PDB entry 4JF9 | X-ray diffraction, 2.33 A resolution | chains A and B

# Chain A (and B)
Protein: Red fluorescent protein blFP-R5
From: Branchiostoma lanceolatum
Notes: chain B of this document is another copy of the same molecule, construct and numbering; everything in this record applies to it too
UniProtKB: B1PND0 (B1PND0_BRALA); aligned to UniProt positions 1-226 over residues -7 to 220 (the alignment contains insertions or deletions, so no single offset holds)
Amino-acid sequence (226 residues; row label = number of the first residue in the row; note: 2 numbers in that range are skipped by the numbering (no residue carries them; nothing is unmodelled there); numbers below 1 keep their minus sign (Met-7 is residue -7)):
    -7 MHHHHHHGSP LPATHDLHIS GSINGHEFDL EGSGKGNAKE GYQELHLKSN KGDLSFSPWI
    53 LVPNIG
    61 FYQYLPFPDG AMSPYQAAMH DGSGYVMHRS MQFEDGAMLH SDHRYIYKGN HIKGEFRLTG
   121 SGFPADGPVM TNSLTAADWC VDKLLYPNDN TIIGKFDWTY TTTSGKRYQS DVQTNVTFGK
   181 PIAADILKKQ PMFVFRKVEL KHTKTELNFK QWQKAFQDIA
Not modelled in the structure: -7 to 0, 220 (chain B: -7 to 0)
Sequence notes: expression tag (-6 to 0); engineered mutation Ser1 (Met in B1PND0); chromophore (58, 58, 58)
Modified positions: Gly58 ({(4Z)-2-(aminomethyl)-4-[(4-hydroxyphenyl)methylidene]-5-oxo-4,5-dihydro-1H-imidazol-1-yl}acetic acid; CR2)
Covalently attached groups: covalent link Gly58-Phe61; covalent link Gly58-Tyr62
Reported in the primary citation:
  - contacts within the chain: Gln35-Phe61 (water-mediated contact), Gln35-Gln211 (hydrogen bond), Pro55-Gly58 (backbone contact), Tyr62-Arg89 (hydrogen bond), Tyr62-Asp142 (water-mediated contact)

# Interface between chain A and chain B
Residue-residue contacts - 42 pairs, chain A then chain B:
  Asp138(A) - Pro191(B)
  Trp139(A) - Pro191(B)
  Trp139(A) - Phe193(B)
  Trp139(A) - Gln217(B)
  Trp139(A) - Asp218(B)
  Val141(A) - Val141(B)  hydrophobic
  Val141(A) - Phe193(B)  hydrophobic
  Lys143(A) - Asp157(B)  salt bridge
  Lys143(A) - Thr159(B)  hydrogen bond
  Leu145(A) - Arg167(B)
  Lys155(A) - Asp157(B)  salt bridge
  Lys155(A) - Gln169(B)
  Asp157(A) - Lys143(B)  salt bridge
  Asp157(A) - Lys155(B)  salt bridge
  Thr159(A) - Lys143(B)  hydrogen bond
  Thr159(A) - Leu145(B)
  Arg167(A) - Leu145(B)
  Arg167(A) - Gln190(B)
  Gln169(A) - Lys155(B)
  Gln190(A) - Arg167(B)
  Pro191(A) - Asp138(B)
  Pro191(A) - Trp139(B)
  Phe193(A) - Trp139(B)
  Phe193(A) - Val141(B)  hydrophobic
  Phe193(A) - Phe195(B)  hydrophobic
  Phe195(A) - Phe193(B)  hydrophobic
  Phe195(A) - Gln217(B)
  Phe195(A) - Asp218(B)
  Phe195(A) - Ile219(B)  hydrophobic
  Lys197(A) - Asp218(B)  salt bridge
  Lys214(A) - Ile219(B)
  Lys214(A) - Ala220(B)  hydrogen bond (side chain-backbone)
  Phe216(A) - Ile219(B)  hydrophobic
  Gln217(A) - Trp139(B)
  Gln217(A) - Phe195(B)
  Asp218(A) - Trp139(B)
  Asp218(A) - Phe195(B)
  Asp218(A) - Lys197(B)  salt bridge
  Ile219(A) - Phe195(B)  hydrophobic
  Ile219(A) - Lys214(B)
  Ile219(A) - Phe216(B)  hydrophobic
  Ile219(A) - Ile219(B)  hydrophobic
Interface residues without a listed pair, chain A (23 interface residues in all): Cys140, Trp158, Asp171
Interface residues without a listed pair, chain B (23 interface residues in all): Cys140, Trp158

# Overview
Chain A and chain B each contribute 23 residues to their interface; the contacts include 3 hydrogen bonds and
6 salt bridges. Among the polar pairs are Lys143(A)-Asp157(B), Lys155(A)-Asp157(B) and Lys197(A)-Asp218(B).
From the paper: contacts within the chain involving Gln35(A), Phe61(A) and Gln211(A) among others.
Chain A and chain B are both Red fluorescent protein blFP-R5 (Branchiostoma lanceolatum); the structure,
Crystal structure of the wild type red fluorescent protein lanRFP (Branchiostoma Lanceolatum), was determined
by X-ray diffraction (same publication as 4HVF, 4JEO and 4JGE).
